1POV - chains 1 and 3 of the 3 polymer chains in the assembly; structure by X-ray diffraction, 2.80 A resolution.

== Chain 1 ==
Molecule: Poliovirus native empty capsid (type 1)
Organism: Human poliovirus 1
UniProtKB: P03300 (POLH_POL1M); residues 1-302 here correspond to UniProt positions 579-880 (UniProt number = residue number + 578)
Amino-acid sequence (302 residues; numbered 1 to 302; the number before each row is that of its first residue):
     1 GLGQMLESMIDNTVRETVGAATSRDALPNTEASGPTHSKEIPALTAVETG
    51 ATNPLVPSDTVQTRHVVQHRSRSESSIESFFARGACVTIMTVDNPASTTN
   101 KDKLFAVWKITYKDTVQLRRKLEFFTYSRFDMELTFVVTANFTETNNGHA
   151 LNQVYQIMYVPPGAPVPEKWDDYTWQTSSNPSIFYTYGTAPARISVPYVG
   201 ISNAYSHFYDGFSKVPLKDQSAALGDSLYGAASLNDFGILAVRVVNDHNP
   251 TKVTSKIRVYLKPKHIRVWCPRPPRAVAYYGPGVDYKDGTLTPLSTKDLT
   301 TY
Not modelled in the structure: 1-67
Small-molecule neighbours: sphingosine (SPH): Ile110, Tyr112, Phe130, Met132, Leu134, Ile157, Tyr159, Pro181, Ile183, Ile194, Val196, Val199, Tyr205, Ser206, His207, Asp236, Phe237, Leu240

== Chain 3 ==
Molecule: Poliovirus native empty capsid (type 1)
Organism: Human poliovirus 1
UniProtKB: P03300 (POLH_POL1M); residues 1-238 here correspond to UniProt positions 341-578 (UniProt number = residue number + 340)
Amino-acid sequence (238 residues; each row starts with the number of its first residue):
     1 GLPVMNTPGSNQYLTADNFQSPCALPEFDVTPPIDIPGEVKNMMELAEID
    51 TMIPFDLSATKKNTMEMYRVRLSDKPHTDDPILCLSLSPASDPRLSHTML
   101 GEILNYYTHWAGSLKFTFLFCGSMMATGKLLVSYAPPGADPPKKRKEAML
   151 GTHVIWDIGLQSSCTMVVPWISNTTYRQTIDDSFTEGGYISVFYQTRIVV
   201 PLSTPREMDILGFVSACNDFSVRLLRDTTHIEQKALAQ
Construct notes: conflict Ser123 (Phe463 in P03300)

== How chain 1 and chain 3 interact ==
Contacting residue pairs - 143 pairs, chain 1 then chain 3:
  Arg70(1) - Ala111(3)
  Arg70(1) - Gly112(3)
  Arg70(1) - Tyr176(3)
  Arg70(1) - Asp219(3)  hydrogen bond (side chain-backbone)
  Arg70(1) - Ser221(3)  hydrogen bond
  Arg72(1) - Asn42(3)  hydrogen bond (backbone-side chain)
  Arg72(1) - Met44(3)
  Arg72(1) - Glu48(3)  salt bridge
  Arg72(1) - Cys217(3)
  Arg72(1) - Asn218(3)  hydrogen bond (side chain-backbone)
  Arg72(1) - Phe220(3)  hydrogen bond (side chain-backbone)
  Glu74(1) - Tyr107(3)  hydrogen bond (backbone-side chain)
  Glu74(1) - Arg223(3)
  Glu74(1) - Leu224(3)  hydrogen bond (side chain-backbone)
  Glu74(1) - Leu225(3)  hydrogen bond (side chain-backbone)
  Ser75(1) - Asn42(3)  hydrogen bond
  Ser75(1) - Met43(3)  hydrogen bond (backbone-backbone)
  Ser75(1) - Met44(3)
  Ser75(1) - Tyr107(3)
  Ser76(1) - Lys41(3)
  Ser76(1) - Asn42(3)
  Ile77(1) - Val40(3)
  Ile77(1) - Lys41(3)  hydrogen bond (backbone-backbone)
  Ile77(1) - Asn42(3)
  Ile77(1) - Met43(3)  hydrophobic
  Ser79(1) - Leu225(3)
  Phe80(1) - Met43(3)  hydrophobic
  Phe80(1) - Tyr106(3)  hydrophobic
  Phe80(1) - Tyr107(3)
  Phe80(1) - Leu225(3)
  Arg83(1) - Thr15(3)
  Arg83(1) - Ala16(3)
  Gly84(1) - Tyr13(3)
  Gly84(1) - Thr15(3)  hydrogen bond (backbone-backbone)
  Cys86(1) - Gln238(3)  hydrogen bond
  Ile89(1) - Ala237(3)
  Ile89(1) - Gln238(3)
  Asp114(1) - Gln233(3)  hydrogen bond (backbone-side chain)
  Thr115(1) - Gln233(3)
  Thr115(1) - Gln238(3)
  Val116(1) - Glu232(3)
  Val116(1) - Gln233(3)
  Gln117(1) - Asp227(3)
  Arg120(1) - Glu102(3)  salt bridge
  Arg120(1) - Tyr106(3)  hydrogen bond
  Arg120(1) - Thr228(3)
  Arg120(1) - His230(3)
  Arg120(1) - Ile231(3)
  Lys121(1) - Tyr106(3)
  Phe124(1) - Met99(3)  hydrophobic
  Phe124(1) - Tyr106(3)  hydrophobic
  Phe125(1) - Val40(3)  hydrophobic
  Phe125(1) - Met43(3)  hydrophobic
  Arg129(1) - Val30(3)
  Arg129(1) - Thr31(3)  hydrogen bond (side chain-backbone)
  Arg129(1) - Pro32(3)  hydrogen bond (side chain-backbone)
  Arg129(1) - Pro33(3)
  Glu133(1) - Phe19(3)
  Thr135(1) - Tyr13(3)
  Val137(1) - Tyr13(3)  hydrophobic
  Pro181(1) - Ala24(3)
  Pro181(1) - Leu25(3)  hydrophobic
  Ala190(1) - Asn11(3)
  Pro191(1) - Asn11(3)
  Pro191(1) - Tyr13(3)  hydrophobic
  Arg193(1) - Tyr13(3)
  Arg193(1) - Asp17(3)  salt bridge
  Arg193(1) - Ser21(3)
  Arg193(1) - Pro22(3)
  Ile194(1) - Ser21(3)
  Ile194(1) - Pro22(3)
  Ser195(1) - Ser21(3)  hydrogen bond
  Ser195(1) - Pro22(3)  hydrogen bond (backbone-backbone)
  Ser195(1) - Cys23(3)
  Ser195(1) - Ala24(3)  hydrogen bond (backbone-backbone)
  Pro197(1) - Cys23(3)
  Pro197(1) - Phe28(3)  hydrophobic
  Tyr198(1) - Phe28(3)
  Tyr198(1) - Val30(3)
  Val199(1) - Leu25(3)  hydrophobic
  Val199(1) - Phe28(3)  hydrophobic
  Gly200(1) - Thr31(3)  hydrogen bond (backbone-side chain)
  Ser202(1) - Thr31(3)
  Asn203(1) - Thr31(3)
  Asn203(1) - Pro32(3)  hydrogen bond (side chain-backbone)
  Asn203(1) - Ile34(3)
  Arg258(1) - Gln238(3)  hydrogen bond (side chain-backbone)
  Tyr260(1) - Tyr13(3)
  Lys262(1) - Asp17(3)  hydrogen bond (side chain-backbone)
  Arg267(1) - Pro33(3)
  Arg267(1) - Glu39(3)  salt bridge
  Val268(1) - Glu39(3)
  Val268(1) - Val40(3)  hydrogen bond (backbone-backbone)
  Trp269(1) - Ile36(3)  hydrogen bond (side chain-backbone)
  Trp269(1) - Gly38(3)
  Trp269(1) - Glu39(3)
  Cys270(1) - Pro37(3)  hydrogen bond (side chain-backbone)
  Cys270(1) - Gly38(3)  hydrogen bond (backbone-backbone)
  Pro271(1) - Gly38(3)
  Pro271(1) - Val40(3)  hydrophobic
  Pro271(1) - Leu46(3)  hydrophobic
  Arg272(1) - Met99(3)
  Pro274(1) - Met99(3)
  Pro274(1) - Glu102(3)
  Thr292(1) - Asn63(3)  hydrogen bond (backbone-side chain)
  Pro293(1) - Asn63(3)
  Leu294(1) - Leu57(3)  hydrophobic
  Leu294(1) - Lys62(3)
  Leu294(1) - Asn63(3)  hydrogen bond (backbone-side chain)
  Leu294(1) - Met67(3)  hydrophobic
  Leu294(1) - His97(3)
  Ser295(1) - Leu57(3)
  Ser295(1) - Lys62(3)
  Thr296(1) - Leu57(3)
  Thr296(1) - Ala59(3)
  Thr296(1) - Lys62(3)  hydrogen bond
  Lys297(1) - Leu57(3)  hydrogen bond (backbone-backbone)
  Lys297(1) - Ser58(3)
  Lys297(1) - Pro93(3)
  Lys297(1) - Arg94(3)
  Asp298(1) - Arg94(3)
  Leu299(1) - Phe55(3)
  Leu299(1) - Asp56(3)
  Leu299(1) - Ile82(3)
  Leu299(1) - Leu83(3)
  Leu299(1) - Cys84(3)  hydrogen bond (backbone-backbone)
  Leu299(1) - Arg94(3)
  Thr300(1) - Pro81(3)
  Thr300(1) - Ile82(3)
  Thr300(1) - Cys84(3)  hydrogen bond (backbone-side chain)
  Thr300(1) - Lys143(3)  hydrogen bond (backbone-side chain)
  Thr301(1) - Cys84(3)
  Thr301(1) - Arg94(3)  hydrogen bond (backbone-side chain)
  Tyr302(1) - Cys84(3)
  Tyr302(1) - Leu85(3)
  Tyr302(1) - Ser86(3)  hydrogen bond (backbone-side chain)
  Tyr302(1) - Asp92(3)
  Tyr302(1) - Arg94(3)  hydrogen bond (backbone-side chain)
  Tyr302(1) - Pro141(3)  hydrophobic
  Tyr302(1) - Pro142(3)  hydrogen bond (side chain-backbone)
  Tyr302(1) - Tyr189(3)  hydrophobic
  Tyr302(1) - Ile190(3)
  Tyr302(1) - Ser191(3)
Other interface residues (no listed pair), chain 1 (68 interface residues in all): Ser71, Ala82, Tyr127, Val196, Ile201, Ala204, Lys264, Pro273, Arg275, Val277, Tyr279
Other interface residues (no listed pair), chain 3 (80 interface residues in all): Asn18, Pro54, Val70, Ile103, Val222

== Overview ==
Chain 1 and chain 3 form an interface of 68 and 80 residues respectively; the contacts include 39 hydrogen
bonds and 4 salt bridges. Among the polar pairs are Arg72(1)-Glu48(3), Arg120(1)-Glu102(3) and
Arg193(1)-Asp17(3). Sphingosine is bound between chain 1 and chain 3.
Here chain 1 is Poliovirus native empty capsid (type 1) and chain 3 is Poliovirus native empty capsid (type
1), both from Human poliovirus 1. Entry 1POV (Role and mechanism of the maturation cleavage of VP0 in
poliovirus assembly: structure of the empty ...) was determined by X-ray diffraction.
